Entry 7A3N (X-ray diffraction, 2.10 A resolution); this record covers chains A and L of the 3 polymer chains in the assembly.

Chain A:
Name: Core protein
Organism: Zika virus
Notes: EC 3.4.21.91, 3.6.1.15, 3.6.4.13
UniProt: A0A1U9YHM2 (A0A1U9YHM2_ZIKV); residues 1-409 here correspond to UniProt positions 291-699 (UniProt number = residue number + 290)
Amino-acid sequence (414 residues; row label = number of the first residue in the row):
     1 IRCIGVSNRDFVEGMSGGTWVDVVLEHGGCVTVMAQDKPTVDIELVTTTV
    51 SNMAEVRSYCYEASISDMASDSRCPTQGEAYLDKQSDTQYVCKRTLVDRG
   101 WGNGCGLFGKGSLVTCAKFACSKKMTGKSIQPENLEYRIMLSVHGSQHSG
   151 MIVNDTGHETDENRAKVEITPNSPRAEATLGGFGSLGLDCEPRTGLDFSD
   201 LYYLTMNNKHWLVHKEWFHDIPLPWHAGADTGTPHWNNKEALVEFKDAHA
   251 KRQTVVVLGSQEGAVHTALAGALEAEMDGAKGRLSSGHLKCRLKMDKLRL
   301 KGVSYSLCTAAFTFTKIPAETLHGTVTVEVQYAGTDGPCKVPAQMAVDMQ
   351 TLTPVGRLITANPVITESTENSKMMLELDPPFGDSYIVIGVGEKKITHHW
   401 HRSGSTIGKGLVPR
Disordered / not traced: 153-160, 404-414
Cystine bridges: Cys3-Cys30, Cys60-Cys121, Cys74-Cys105, Cys92-Cys116, Cys190-Cys291, Cys308-Cys339
Differences from the reference sequence: expression tag (410-414)
Bound ions: Ca2+: Asp83, Asp230, Thr231, Thr233

Chain L:
Name: EDE1 C10 Fab
Organism: Homo sapiens
Notes: antibody fragment or engineered binder
Amino-acid sequence (217 residues; row label = number of the first residue in the row; note: 1 number in that range is skipped by the numbering (no residue carries it; nothing is unmodelled there); a row labelled like 27A-27C holds insertion residues (27A, then the next letters in order); numbering starts at 0):
     0 SQSALTQPAS
    11 VSGSPGQSITISCTGTS
27A-27C SDV
    28 GGFNYVSWFQQHPGKAPKLMLYDVTSRPSGVSSRFSGSKSGNTASLTISG
    78 LQAEDEADYYCSSHTSRG
   95A T
    96 WVFGGGTKLTV
  106A L
   107 GQPKAAPSVTLFPPSSEELQANKATLVCLISDFYPGAVTVAWKADSSPVK
   157 AGVETTTPSKQSNNKYAASSYLSLTPEQWKSHRSYSCQVTHEGSTVEKTV
   207 APTECS
Disordered / not traced: 0-2, 189, 207-212
Cystine bridges: Cys23-Cys88, Cys134-Cys193

How chain A and chain L interact:
Pairs across the interface (12):
  His148(A) - Tyr49(L)
  His148(A) - Ser53(L)
  Gly150(A) - Tyr49(L)  hydrogen bond (backbone-side chain)
  Met151(A) - Tyr49(L)
  Ile152(A) - Tyr49(L)
  Ile152(A) - Pro55(L)  hydrophobic
  Lys316(A) - Asp50(L)  salt bridge
  Glu370(A) - Arg54(L)
  Glu370(A) - Ser60(L)  hydrogen bond
  Asn371(A) - Arg54(L)  hydrogen bond (backbone-side chain)
  Lys373(A) - Thr52(L)  hydrogen bond
  Lys373(A) - Ser53(L)  hydrogen bond
Interface residues without a listed pair, chain A (10 interface residues in all): Ser149, Thr315

In short:
10 residues of chain A and 7 residues of chain L are in contact, with 5 hydrogen bonds and 1 salt bridge.
Among the polar pairs are Lys316(A)-Asp50(L), Gly150(A)-Tyr49(L) and Glu370(A)-Ser60(L). Asp83(A), Asp230(A),
Thr231(A) and Thr233(A) form the Ca2+ site.
Chain A is Core protein (Zika virus) and chain L is EDE1 C10 Fab (Homo sapiens); the structure, Crystal
structure of Zika virus envelope glycoprotein in complex with the Fab fragment of the broadly ..., was
determined by X-ray diffraction (same publication as 7A3O, 7A3P, 7A3Q and 7A3U).
